Entry 6UU4 (X-ray diffraction, 4.30 A resolution (low resolution: residue-level contacts below are approximate; hydrogen-bond / salt-bridge calls are withheld)); this record covers chains CCC and DDD of the 9 polymer chains in the assembly.

Chain CCC:
Name: DNA-directed RNA polymerase subunit beta
From: Escherichia coli
Notes: EC 2.7.7.6
Reference sequence: P0A8V4 (RPOB_ECO57); residue numbers follow UniProt; this construct covers 1-1342
Amino-acid sequence (1342 residues; each row starts with the number of its first residue):
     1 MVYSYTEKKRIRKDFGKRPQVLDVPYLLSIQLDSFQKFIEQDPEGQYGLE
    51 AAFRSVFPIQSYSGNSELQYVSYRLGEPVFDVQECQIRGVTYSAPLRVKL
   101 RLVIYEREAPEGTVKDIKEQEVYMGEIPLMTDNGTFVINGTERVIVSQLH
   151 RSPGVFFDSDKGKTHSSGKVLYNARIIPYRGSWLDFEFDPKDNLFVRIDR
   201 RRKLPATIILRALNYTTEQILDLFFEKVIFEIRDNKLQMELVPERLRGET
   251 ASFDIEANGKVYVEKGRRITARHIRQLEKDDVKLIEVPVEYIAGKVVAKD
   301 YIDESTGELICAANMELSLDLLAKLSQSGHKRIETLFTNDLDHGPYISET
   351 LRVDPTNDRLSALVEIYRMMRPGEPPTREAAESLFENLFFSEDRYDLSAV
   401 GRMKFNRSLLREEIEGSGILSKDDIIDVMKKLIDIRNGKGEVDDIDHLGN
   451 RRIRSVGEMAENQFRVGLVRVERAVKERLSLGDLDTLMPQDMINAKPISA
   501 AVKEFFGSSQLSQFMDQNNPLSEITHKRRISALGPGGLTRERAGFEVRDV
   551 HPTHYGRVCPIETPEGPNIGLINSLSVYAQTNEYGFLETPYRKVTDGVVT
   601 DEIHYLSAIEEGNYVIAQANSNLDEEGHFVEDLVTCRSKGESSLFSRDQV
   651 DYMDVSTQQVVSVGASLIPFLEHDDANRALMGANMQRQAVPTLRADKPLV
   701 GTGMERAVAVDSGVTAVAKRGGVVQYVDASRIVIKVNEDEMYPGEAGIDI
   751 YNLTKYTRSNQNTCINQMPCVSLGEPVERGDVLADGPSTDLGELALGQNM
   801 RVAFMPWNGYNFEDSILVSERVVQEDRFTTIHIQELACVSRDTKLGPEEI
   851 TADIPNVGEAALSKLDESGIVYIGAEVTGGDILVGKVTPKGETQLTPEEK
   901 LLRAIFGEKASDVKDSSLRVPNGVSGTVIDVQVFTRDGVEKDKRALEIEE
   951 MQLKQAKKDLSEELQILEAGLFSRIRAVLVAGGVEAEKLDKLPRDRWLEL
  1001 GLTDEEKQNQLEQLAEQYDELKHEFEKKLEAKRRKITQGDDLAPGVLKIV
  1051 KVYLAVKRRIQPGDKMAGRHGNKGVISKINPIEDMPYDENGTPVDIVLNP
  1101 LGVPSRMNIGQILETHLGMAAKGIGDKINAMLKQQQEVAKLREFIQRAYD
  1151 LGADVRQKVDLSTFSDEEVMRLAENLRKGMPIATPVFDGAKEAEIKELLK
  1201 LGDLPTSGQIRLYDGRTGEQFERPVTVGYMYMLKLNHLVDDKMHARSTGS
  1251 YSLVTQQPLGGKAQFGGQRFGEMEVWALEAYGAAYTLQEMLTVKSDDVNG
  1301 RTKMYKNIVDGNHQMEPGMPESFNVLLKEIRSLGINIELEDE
Disordered / not traced: 1-2
Small-molecule neighbours: GTP: Glu565, Glu813, Ser1105, Arg1106
Swiss-Prot annotation at these positions:
  - modified residue (N6-acetyllysine): Lys1022, Lys1200

Chain DDD:
Name: DNA-directed RNA polymerase subunit beta'
From: Escherichia coli
Notes: EC 2.7.7.6
Reference sequence: P0A8T7 (RPOC_ECOLI); residue numbers follow UniProt; this construct covers 1-1407
Amino-acid sequence (1407 residues; numbered 1 to 1407; the number before each row is that of its first residue):
     1 MKDLLKFLKAQTKTEEFDAIKIALASPDMIRSWSFGEVKKPETINYRTFK
    51 PERDGLFCARIFGPVKDYECLCGKYKRLKHRGVICEKCGVEVTQTKVRRE
   101 RMGHIELASPTAHIWFLKSLPSRIGLLLDMPLRDIERVLYFESYVVIEGG
   151 MTNLERQQILTEEQYLDALEEFGDEFDAKMGAEAIQALLKSMDLEQECEQ
   201 LREELNETNSETKRKKLTKRIKLLEAFVQSGNKPEWMILTVLPVLPPDLR
   251 PLVPLDGGRFATSDLNDLYRRVINRNNRLKRLLDLAAPDIIVRNEKRMLQ
   301 EAVDALLDNGRRGRAITGSNKRPLKSLADMIKGKQGRFRQNLLGKRVDYS
   351 GRSVITVGPYLRLHQCGLPKKMALELFKPFIYGKLELRGLATTIKAAKKM
   401 VEREEAVVWDILDEVIREHPVLLNRAPTLHRLGIQAFEPVLIEGKAIQLH
   451 PLVCAAYNADFDGDQMAVHVPLTLEAQLEARALMMSTNNILSPANGEPII
   501 VPSQDVVLGLYYMTRDCVNAKGEGMVLTGPKEAERLYRSGLASLHARVKV
   551 RITEYEKDANGELVAKTSLKDTTVGRAILWMIVPKGLPYSIVNQALGKKA
   601 ISKMLNTCYRILGLKPTVIFADQIMYTGFAYAARSGASVGIDDMVIPEKK
   651 HEIISEAEAEVAEIQEQFQSGLVTAGERYNKVIDIWAAANDRVSKAMMDN
   701 LQTETVINRDGQEEKQVSFNSIYMMADSGARGSAAQIRQLAGMRGLMAKP
   751 DGSIIETPITANFREGLNVLQYFISTHGARKGLADTALKTANSGYLTRRL
   801 VDVAQDLVVTEDDCGTHEGIMMTPVIEGGDVKEPLRDRVLGRVTAEDVLK
   851 PGTADILVPRNTLLHEQWCDLLEENSVDAVKVRSVVSCDTDFGVCAHCYG
   901 RDLARGHIINKGEAIGVIAAQSIGEPGTQLTMRTFHIGGAASRAAAESSI
   951 QVKNKGSIKLSNVKSVVNSSGKLVITSRNTELKLIDEFGRTKESYKVPYG
  1001 AVLAKGDGEQVAGGETVANWDPHTMPVITEVSGFVRFTDMIDGQTITRQT
  1051 DELTGLSSLVVLDSAERTAGGKDLRPALKIVDAQGNDVLIPGTDMPAQYF
  1101 LPGKAIVQLEDGVQISSGDTLARIPQESGGTKDITGGLPRVADLFEARRP
  1151 KEPAILAEISGIVSFGKETKGKRRLVITPVDGSDPYEEMIPKWRQLNVFE
  1201 GERVERGDVISDGPEAPHDILRLRGVHAVTRYIVNEVQDVYRLQGVKIND
  1251 KHIEVIVRQMLRKATIVNAGSSDFLEGEQVEYSRVKIANRELEANGKVGA
  1301 TYSRDLLGITKASLATESFISAASFQETTRVLTEAAVAGKRDELRGLKEN
  1351 VIVGRLIPAGTGYAYHQDRMRRRAAGEAPAAPQVTAEDASASLAELLNAG
  1401 LGGSDNE
Disordered / not traced: 1-14, 932-943, 1377-1407
Ion coordination: Zn2+ site 1: Cys70, Cys72, Cys85, Cys88; Mg2+: Asp460, Asp462, Asp464 (shared with 1 residue of chain 333); Zn2+ site 2: Cys814, Cys888, Cys895
Small-molecule neighbours: GTP: Pro427, Asn458, Asp460, Asp462, Arg731, Thr786
Swiss-Prot annotation at these positions:
  - binding site (Zn(2+)): Cys70, Cys72, Cys85, Cys88, Cys814, Cys888, Cys895, Cys898
  - binding site (Mg(2+)): Asp460, Asp462, Asp464
  - modified residue: Lys983 (N6-acetyllysine)

Interface between chain CCC and chain DDD:
Residue-residue contacts (379):
  Ser167(CCC) with Ser1064(DDD); Ala1065(DDD)
  Gly168(CCC) with Ala1065(DDD)
  Lys169(CCC) with Ala1065(DDD)
  Asp340(CCC) with Thr1068(DDD)
  Leu341(CCC) with Gly1043(DDD)
  Phe545(CCC) with Ala784(DDD); Asp785(DDD); Leu788(DDD)
  Arg548(CCC) with Arg780(DDD); Leu788(DDD)
  Asp549(CCC) with Pro750(DDD); Arg780(DDD); Lys781(DDD)
  Val550(CCC) with Phe773(DDD); Thr776(DDD); His777(DDD); Arg780(DDD)
  His551(CCC) with Phe773(DDD)
  His554(CCC) with Phe773(DDD)
  Tyr555(CCC) with Val769(DDD); Leu770(DDD); Phe773(DDD)
  Cys559(CCC) with Arg780(DDD)
  Pro560(CCC) with Thr776(DDD); Arg780(DDD)
  Ile561(CCC) with Tyr772(DDD)
  Thr563(CCC) with Arg780(DDD)
  Glu565(CCC) with Leu783(DDD)
  Gly566(CCC) with Ala787(DDD)
  Ile569(CCC) with Arg780(DDD); Leu783(DDD); Ala784(DDD)
  Asn573(CCC) with Arg780(DDD)
  Gln618(CCC) with Asn768(DDD); Val769(DDD); Leu770(DDD)
  Asn620(CCC) with Asn768(DDD)
  Ser642(CCC) with Thr757(DDD); Leu770(DDD)
  Thr657(CCC) with Val769(DDD)
  Val660(CCC) with Val769(DDD); Phe773(DDD)
  Leu671(CCC) with Tyr772(DDD)
  Glu672(CCC) with Gly766(DDD); Leu767(DDD)
  His673(CCC) with Phe763(DDD); Arg764(DDD); Glu765(DDD); Gly766(DDD)
  Asp674(CCC) with Phe763(DDD); Tyr772(DDD)
  Asp675(CCC) with Arg744(DDD); Phe763(DDD); Tyr772(DDD)
  Ala676(CCC) with Tyr772(DDD)
  Asn677(CCC) with Ala779(DDD); Leu783(DDD)
  Ala679(CCC) with Tyr772(DDD)
  Leu680(CCC) with Leu783(DDD)
  Phe804(CCC) with Ala637(DDD); Ser638(DDD)
  Met805(CCC) with Ala633(DDD); Ala637(DDD)
  Pro806(CCC) with Asp505(DDD); Ala632(DDD); Ala633(DDD); Ala637(DDD)
  Trp807(CCC) with Ala633(DDD)
  Asn808(CCC) with Pro359(DDD); Phe629(DDD); Ala633(DDD)
  Gly809(CCC) with Val357(DDD); Phe629(DDD)
  Tyr810(CCC) with Val357(DDD); Pro359(DDD)
  Asn811(CCC) with Asp505(DDD)
  Phe812(CCC) with Val357(DDD); Phe461(DDD); Ser503(DDD); Gln504(DDD); Asp505(DDD); Phe629(DDD)
  Glu813(CCC) with Ala459(DDD); Asp460(DDD); Phe461(DDD); Gln504(DDD); Arg731(DDD)
  Asp814(CCC) with Asp462(DDD)
  Ser815(CCC) with Val357(DDD); Phe461(DDD)
  Arg841(CCC) with Asp256(DDD); Gly257(DDD)
  Lys844(CCC) with Arg47(DDD); Thr48(DDD); Phe49(DDD)
  Glu892(CCC) with Lys76(DDD); Arg77(DDD)
  Gln894(CCC) with Tyr68(DDD); Glu69(DDD); Lys76(DDD); Arg77(DDD)
  Gln1061(CCC) with Lys445(DDD)
  Pro1062(CCC) with Ala446(DDD)
  Gly1063(CCC) with Val354(DDD); Ala446(DDD)
  Lys1065(CCC) with Asp462(DDD)
  Lys1073(CCC) with Asp462(DDD)
  Gly1074(CCC) with Phe461(DDD)
  Val1075(CCC) with Val354(DDD); Phe461(DDD); Asp462(DDD); Gly463(DDD)
  Ile1076(CCC) with Thr356(DDD)
  Ser1077(CCC) with Thr356(DDD); Val357(DDD)
  Asn1099(CCC) with Asp505(DDD)
  Pro1100(CCC) with Ala637(DDD); Val639(DDD); Met725(DDD)
  Leu1101(CCC) with Gln504(DDD); Asp505(DDD); Met725(DDD); Arg731(DDD)
  Pro1104(CCC) with Met725(DDD); Gln736(DDD); Leu740(DDD)
  Ser1105(CCC) with Arg731(DDD)
  Arg1106(CCC) with Arg731(DDD)
  Met1107(CCC) with Gln736(DDD); Gln739(DDD); Leu740(DDD); Phe763(DDD)
  Ile1109(CCC) with Met644(DDD)
  Ile1112(CCC) with Val639(DDD); Ile641(DDD)
  Leu1113(CCC) with Ile641(DDD)
  His1116(CCC) with Gly640(DDD); Ile641(DDD)
  Phe1187(CCC) with Leu767(DDD); Asn768(DDD); Val769(DDD); Tyr772(DDD)
  Glu1192(CCC) with Ile641(DDD); Arg764(DDD)
  Lys1196(CCC) with Asp642(DDD)
  Ser1207(CCC) with Asp642(DDD)
  Gln1209(CCC) with Gly640(DDD); Asp643(DDD)
  Glu1219(CCC) with Arg634(DDD)
  Phe1221(CCC) with Ala633(DDD); Arg634(DDD); Gly636(DDD)
  Glu1222(CCC) with Tyr512(DDD); Tyr537(DDD); Arg634(DDD); Ser635(DDD)
  Arg1223(CCC) with Ser635(DDD); Gly636(DDD); Phe719(DDD); Ser721(DDD); Met724(DDD)
  Pro1224(CCC) with Gly636(DDD); Ser638(DDD)
  Val1225(CCC) with Gly636(DDD); Ser638(DDD)
  Thr1226(CCC) with Ser638(DDD); Val639(DDD); Gly640(DDD)
  Val1239(CCC) with Ser353(DDD); Lys445(DDD)
  Asp1240(CCC) with Lys445(DDD)
  Lys1242(CCC) with Arg352(DDD); Gln465(DDD)
  Met1243(CCC) with Arg352(DDD); Ser353(DDD); Met372(DDD); Lys445(DDD)
  His1244(CCC) with Gly351(DDD); Arg352(DDD); Met372(DDD)
  Ala1245(CCC) with Gly351(DDD); Met372(DDD); Glu375(DDD)
  Arg1246(CCC) with Asp348(DDD); Tyr349(DDD); Ser350(DDD); Leu376(DDD)
  Ser1247(CCC) with Asp348(DDD); Tyr349(DDD); Glu375(DDD); Leu376(DDD); Lys378(DDD)
  Thr1248(CCC) with Tyr349(DDD)
  Tyr1251(CCC) with Asp348(DDD)
  Leu1253(CCC) with Arg99(DDD); Val253(DDD)
  Val1254(CCC) with Arg99(DDD); Asp248(DDD); Leu249(DDD); Pro251(DDD)
  Thr1255(CCC) with Arg337(DDD); Asn341(DDD)
  Gln1256(CCC) with Arg99(DDD)
  Gln1257(CCC) with Asn341(DDD); Lys345(DDD); Arg346(DDD)
  Pro1258(CCC) with Arg346(DDD); Val347(DDD); Asp348(DDD)
  Leu1259(CCC) with Arg346(DDD)
  Gly1260(CCC) with Arg346(DDD)
  Phe1265(CCC) with Glu375(DDD)
  Gly1267(CCC) with Arg346(DDD); Val347(DDD); Ser350(DDD)
  Gln1268(CCC) with Arg346(DDD); Val347(DDD); Ser350(DDD); Gly351(DDD); Arg352(DDD); Ala467(DDD)
  Arg1269(CCC) with Arg339(DDD); Gln340(DDD); Gly344(DDD); Lys345(DDD); Arg346(DDD)
  Phe1270(CCC) with Gly344(DDD); Lys345(DDD); Val347(DDD); Ile434(DDD); His469(DDD)
  Glu1272(CCC) with Arg339(DDD); Leu343(DDD); Arg798(DDD)
  Met1273(CCC) with Thr428(DDD); Leu429(DDD)
  Glu1274(CCC) with Asn424(DDD); Thr428(DDD); Ile434(DDD)
  Val1275(CCC) with Leu343(DDD)
  Trp1276(CCC) with Arg798(DDD); Val801(DDD); Val917(DDD); Gln921(DDD)
  Ala1277(CCC) with Thr428(DDD); Arg431(DDD); Ile434(DDD); Gln921(DDD)
  Leu1278(CCC) with Met484(DDD)
  Glu1279(CCC) with Gln805(DDD); Ala914(DDD); Val917(DDD); Val1351(DDD)
  Ala1280(CCC) with Arg431(DDD); Glu913(DDD); Ile918(DDD); Gln921(DDD)
  Tyr1281(CCC) with Arg431(DDD); Leu432(DDD); Ile434(DDD); Gln435(DDD); Leu483(DDD); Met484(DDD); Asn489(DDD)
  Gly1282(CCC) with Leu483(DDD); Gly1360(DDD); Thr1361(DDD)
  Ala1283(CCC) with Glu479(DDD)
  Ala1284(CCC) with Glu479(DDD); Leu1356(DDD); Ile1357(DDD); Ala1359(DDD); Thr1361(DDD); Gly1362(DDD)
  Tyr1285(CCC) with Glu475(DDD); Glu479(DDD); Leu1356(DDD); Thr1361(DDD)
  Thr1286(CCC) with Leu422(DDD); Ala476(DDD); Glu479(DDD)
  Leu1287(CCC) with Val1351(DDD); Ile1357(DDD)
  Gln1288(CCC) with Gly1354(DDD); Arg1355(DDD); Leu1356(DDD)
  Glu1289(CCC) with Pro471(DDD); Leu472(DDD); Thr473(DDD); Ala476(DDD)
  Met1290(CCC) with Val347(DDD); Leu422(DDD); His469(DDD)
  Leu1291(CCC) with Lys345(DDD); Val1351(DDD)
  Thr1292(CCC) with Gly1354(DDD)
  Lys1294(CCC) with Val347(DDD); Asp348(DDD); Val470(DDD); Leu472(DDD)
  Ser1295(CCC) with Lys345(DDD); Arg346(DDD)
  Asp1296(CCC) with Lys345(DDD)
  Met1304(CCC) with Thr473(DDD)
  Tyr1305(CCC) with Tyr349(DDD); Pro379(DDD); Tyr382(DDD)
  Ile1308(CCC) with Pro379(DDD); Phe380(DDD)
  Val1309(CCC) with Pro379(DDD); Gly383(DDD)
  His1313(CCC) with Phe380(DDD); Leu472(DDD); Thr473(DDD); Leu474(DDD); Gln477(DDD)
  Met1315(CCC) with Thr473(DDD)
  Gly1318(CCC) with Glu15(DDD); Gly1354(DDD)
  Met1319(CCC) with Glu15(DDD)
  Pro1320(CCC) with Lys345(DDD); Val1353(DDD); Gly1354(DDD)
  Glu1321(CCC) with Lys96(DDD); Arg99(DDD)
  Ser1322(CCC) with Asn341(DDD); Leu342(DDD)
  Phe1323(CCC) with Ile20(DDD); Ile1352(DDD); Val1353(DDD)
  Val1325(CCC) with Arg99(DDD); Leu249(DDD); Arg337(DDD)
  Leu1326(CCC) with Phe338(DDD); Leu342(DDD)
  Lys1328(CCC) with Glu100(DDD); Met102(DDD); Leu245(DDD); Leu249(DDD)
  Glu1329(CCC) with Leu245(DDD); Met330(DDD); Ile331(DDD); Arg337(DDD)
  Arg1331(CCC) with Trp33(DDD); Pro243(DDD)
  Ser1332(CCC) with Met102(DDD); Pro243(DDD); Leu245(DDD); Leu327(DDD)
  Leu1333(CCC) with His113(DDD); Trp115(DDD); Leu307(DDD); Leu327(DDD)
  Gly1334(CCC) with Ala25(DDD)
  Ile1335(CCC) with Ile22(DDD); Trp115(DDD); Ala1336(DDD)
  Asn1336(CCC) with Lys21(DDD); Ile22(DDD); Ala23(DDD); Leu24(DDD); Ala25(DDD); Trp33(DDD)
  Ile1337(CCC) with Ile20(DDD); Lys21(DDD); Ile22(DDD)
  Glu1338(CCC) with Ile20(DDD); Lys21(DDD)
  Leu1339(CCC) with Phe17(DDD); Ala19(DDD); Ile20(DDD)
  Glu1340(CCC) with Phe17(DDD); Asp18(DDD); Ala19(DDD); Lys21(DDD); Arg1341(DDD)
  Asp1341(CCC) with Phe17(DDD)
  Glu1342(CCC) with Glu16(DDD)
Other interface residues (no listed pair), chain CCC (171 interface residues in all): Ser166, Val170, Thr270, Pro552, Pro567, Arg637, Pro1044, Val1103, Thr1206, Gly1271, Asn1312, Gln1314, Asn1324, Ile1330
Other interface residues (no listed pair), chain DDD (193 interface residues in all): Met29, Asp67, Phe116, Tyr269, Ala328, Ile355, Tyr360, Pro369, Lys371, Gly444, Pro451, Cys454, Leu508, Asn720, Ile722, Ala730, Gly732, Ser775, Gln1044, Arg1048, Leu1332, Leu1347

In short:
171 residues of chain CCC face 193 of chain DDD across their interface. GTP is bound between chain CCC and
chain DDD. From UniProt: 8 Zn2+-binding residues and 3 Mg2+-binding residues on chain DDD.
Chain CCC is DNA-directed RNA polymerase subunit beta and chain DDD is DNA-directed RNA polymerase subunit
beta', both from Escherichia coli; the structure, E. coli sigma-S transcription initiation complex with a 3-nt
RNA ("old" crystal soaked with GTP and ..., was determined by X-ray diffraction, deposited together with 6UTV,
6UTW, 6UTX, 6UTY, 6UTZ, 6UU0 and 11 further entries.
